PDB entry 1UWA | X-ray diffraction, 2.30 A resolution | chains H and V of the 16 polymer chains in the assembly

Chain H (and V):
Name: Ribulose bisphosphate carboxylase large chain
From: Chlamydomonas reinhardtii
Notes: EC 4.1.1.39; chain V of this document is another copy of the same molecule, construct and numbering; everything in this record applies to it too
UniProtKB: P00877 (RBL_CHLRE); residue numbers follow UniProt; this construct covers 1-475
Amino-acid sequence (475 residues; row label = number of the first residue in the row):
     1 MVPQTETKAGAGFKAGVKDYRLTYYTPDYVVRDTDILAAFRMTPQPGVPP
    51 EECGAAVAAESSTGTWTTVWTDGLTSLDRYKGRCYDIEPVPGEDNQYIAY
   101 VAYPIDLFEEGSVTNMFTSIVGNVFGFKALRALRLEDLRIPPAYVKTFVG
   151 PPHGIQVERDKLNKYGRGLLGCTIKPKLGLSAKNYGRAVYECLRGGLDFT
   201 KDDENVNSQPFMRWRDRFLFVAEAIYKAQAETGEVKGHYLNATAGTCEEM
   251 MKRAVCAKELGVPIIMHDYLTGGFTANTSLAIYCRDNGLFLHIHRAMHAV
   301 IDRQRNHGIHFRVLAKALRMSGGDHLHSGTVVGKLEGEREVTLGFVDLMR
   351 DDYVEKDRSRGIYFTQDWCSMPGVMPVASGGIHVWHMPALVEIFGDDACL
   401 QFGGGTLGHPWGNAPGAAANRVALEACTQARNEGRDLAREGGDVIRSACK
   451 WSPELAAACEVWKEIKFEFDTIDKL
Disordered / not traced: 1-6 (chain V: 1-10)
Sequence notes: conflict Pro46 (Leu in P00877); engineered mutation Phe290 (Leu in P00877)
Modified positions: Pro104, Pro151 (4-hydroxyproline; HYP); Lys201 (lysine nz-carboxylic acid; KCX); Cys256, Cys369 (s-methylcysteine; SMC)
Cystine bridges: Cys449-Cys459
Ion coordination: Mg2+: Lys201, Asp203, Glu204 (together with 2-carboxyarabinitol-1,5-diphosphate)
Small-molecule neighbours:
  - 2-carboxyarabinitol-1,5-diphosphate (CAP), molecule 1: Glu60, Thr65, Trp66, Asn123
  - 2-carboxyarabinitol-1,5-diphosphate (CAP), molecule 2: Thr173, Lys175, Lys177, Lys201, Asp203, Glu204, His294, Arg295, His298, His327, Lys334, Leu335, Ser379, Gly380, Gly381, Gln401, Phe402, Gly403, Gly404

Chain H / chain V interface:
Contacting residue pairs (267; chain H residue first):
  Phe13(H) with Gly408(V); His409(V); Pro410(V)
  Ala15(H) with Gly408(V); Pro410(V), hydrophobic
  Gly16(H) with Val461(V)
  Val17(H) with Ile465(V), hydrophobic
  Gln45(H) with Phe469(V); Asp470(V), hydrogen bond (side chain-backbone)
  Val48(H) with Phe469(V), hydrophobic
  Glu60(H) with Lys177(V); Lys334(V), salt bridge
  Ser62(H) with Lys177(V); Leu178(V); Asn205(V)
  Thr63(H) with Pro176(V); Lys177(V), hydrogen bond (backbone-backbone); Leu178(V)
  Gly64(H) with Lys177(V)
  Thr65(H) with Lys334(V), hydrogen bond; Gly404(V)
  Trp66(H) with Gly381(V); Ile382(V); His383(V); Gly404(V); Gly405(V); Trp462(V); Ile465(V), hydrophobic
  Thr67(H) with Gly404(V); Trp462(V), hydrogen bond
  Thr68(H) with Gly408(V)
  Val69(H) with Lys175(V); Leu407(V)
  Trp70(H) with Leu407(V), hydrogen bond (backbone-backbone); Gly412(V); Asn413(V), hydrogen bond
  Thr71(H) with Lys175(V), hydrogen bond (side chain-backbone); Pro176(V); Leu180(V); Leu407(V)
  Asp72(H) with Pro176(V)
  Leu74(H) with Asn184(V)
  Thr75(H) with Gly179(V), hydrogen bond (side chain-backbone)
  Tyr80(H) with Gly179(V); Phe211(V)
  Asp106(H) with Gln209(V); Pro210(V); Phe211(V)
  Leu107(H) with Leu178(V); Gln209(V), hydrogen bond (backbone-side chain)
  Phe108(H) with Gln209(V); Pro210(V)
  Glu109(H) with Asn207(V); Ser208(V), hydrogen bond (side chain-backbone); Gln209(V); Arg253(V), salt bridge
  Glu110(H) with Pro210(V); Arg213(V), salt bridge
  Ser112(H) with Ala244(V); Gly245(V), hydrogen bond (side chain-backbone)
  Thr114(H) with Thr243(V); Ala244(V); Thr271(V), hydrogen bond (side chain-backbone); Gly272(V)
  Asn115(H) with Asn205(V), hydrogen bond (side chain-backbone); Asn207(V), hydrogen bond; Gln209(V)
  Phe117(H) with Met297(V), hydrophobic
  Thr118(H) with Glu204(V); Asn205(V); Asp268(V); Thr271(V), hydrogen bond
  Ser119(H) with Asn205(V), hydrogen bond
  Val121(H) with Met297(V); Val300(V)
  Gly122(H) with Ala296(V); Met297(V), hydrogen bond (backbone-backbone)
  Asn123(H) with Lys177(V); Glu204(V), hydrogen bond; His294(V); Leu335(V)
  Phe125(H) with Ala299(V); Val300(V), hydrophobic; Arg303(V), hydrogen bond (backbone-side chain)
  Gly126(H) with Ala299(V); Arg303(V); Leu335(V); Glu336(V), hydrogen bond (backbone-backbone)
  Phe127(H) with Arg303(V), hydrogen bond (backbone-side chain); Lys334(V); Leu335(V), hydrophobic
  Lys128(H) with Arg303(V); Val331(V), hydrogen bond (side chain-backbone); Val332(V); Gly333(V), hydrogen bond (side chain-backbone); Lys334(V), hydrogen bond (backbone-backbone); Leu335(V); Glu336(V); Phe467(V), hydrogen bond (side chain-backbone); Phe469(V)
  Ala129(H) with Phe469(V), hydrophobic
  Leu130(H) with Arg303(V), hydrogen bond (backbone-side chain)
  Arg131(H) with Gln304(V); Asp470(V), salt bridge; Ile472(V)
  Ala132(H) with Gln304(V)
  Lys175(H) with Thr65(V); Val69(V); Thr71(V), hydrogen bond (backbone-side chain)
  Pro176(H) with Thr63(V); Thr71(V); Asp72(V)
  Lys177(H) with Glu60(V); Ser62(V); Thr63(V), hydrogen bond (backbone-backbone); Gly64(V); Asn123(V)
  Leu178(H) with Ser62(V); Thr63(V); Leu107(V), hydrophobic; Ser119(V)
  Gly179(H) with Thr75(V), hydrogen bond (backbone-side chain); Tyr80(V)
  Leu180(H) with Thr71(V)
  Asn184(H) with Leu74(V)
  Glu204(H) with Thr118(V); Asn123(V), hydrogen bond
  Asn205(H) with Ser62(V); Asn115(V), hydrogen bond (backbone-side chain); Thr118(V); Ser119(V), hydrogen bond
  Asn207(H) with Glu109(V); Asn115(V), hydrogen bond
  Ser208(H) with Glu109(V), hydrogen bond (backbone-side chain)
  Gln209(H) with Asp106(V); Leu107(V), hydrogen bond (side chain-backbone); Phe108(V); Glu109(V); Asn115(V)
  Pro210(H) with Asp106(V); Phe108(V); Glu110(V)
  Phe211(H) with Tyr80(V); Asp106(V)
  Arg213(H) with Glu110(V), salt bridge
  Thr243(H) with Thr114(V)
  Ala244(H) with Ser112(V); Thr114(V); Thr275(V), hydrogen bond (backbone-side chain)
  Gly245(H) with Ser112(V), hydrogen bond (backbone-side chain); Thr275(V); Thr278(V), hydrogen bond (backbone-side chain)
  Thr246(H) with Thr275(V); Thr278(V); Ser279(V); Ile282(V)
  Cys247(H) with Cys247(V), disulfide; Thr275(V); Ala276(V), hydrophobic; Ser279(V), hydrogen bond (backbone-side chain)
  Glu248(H) with Met251(V); Ser279(V), hydrogen bond
  Met251(H) with Glu248(V)
  Arg253(H) with Glu109(V), salt bridge
  Asp268(H) with Thr118(V)
  Thr271(H) with Thr114(V), hydrogen bond (backbone-side chain); Thr118(V), hydrogen bond; Phe274(V)
  Gly272(H) with Thr114(V); Gly273(V); Phe274(V); Thr275(V), hydrogen bond (backbone-backbone)
  Gly273(H) with Gly272(V); Gly273(V)
  Phe274(H) with Gly245(V); Thr271(V); Gly272(V)
  Thr275(H) with Ala244(V), hydrogen bond (side chain-backbone); Gly245(V); Thr246(V); Cys247(V); Gly272(V), hydrogen bond (backbone-backbone); Ala276(V)
  Ala276(H) with Cys247(V), hydrophobic; Thr275(V)
  Thr278(H) with Gly245(V), hydrogen bond (side chain-backbone); Thr246(V)
  Ser279(H) with Thr246(V); Cys247(V), hydrogen bond (side chain-backbone); Glu248(V), hydrogen bond
  Ile282(H) with Thr246(V)
  His294(H) with Asn123(V)
  Ala296(H) with Thr118(V); Gly122(V)
  Met297(H) with Phe117(V), hydrophobic; Val121(V); Gly122(V), hydrogen bond (backbone-backbone); Ile309(V), hydrophobic
  Ala299(H) with Phe125(V); Gly126(V); His307(V), hydrogen bond (backbone-side chain)
  Val300(H) with Val121(V); Phe125(V), hydrophobic; Ile301(V), hydrophobic; His307(V); Ile309(V), hydrophobic
  Ile301(H) with Val300(V), hydrophobic; Ile301(V), hydrophobic
  Arg303(H) with Phe125(V), hydrogen bond (side chain-backbone); Gly126(V); Phe127(V), hydrogen bond (side chain-backbone); Leu130(V), hydrogen bond (side chain-backbone); His307(V)
  Gln304(H) with Arg131(V); Ala132(V); His307(V), hydrogen bond
  His307(H) with Ala299(V), hydrogen bond (side chain-backbone); Val300(V); Arg303(V); Gln304(V), hydrogen bond
  Ile309(H) with Met297(V), hydrophobic; Val300(V), hydrophobic
  Val331(H) with Lys128(V), hydrogen bond (backbone-side chain)
  Val332(H) with Lys128(V)
  Gly333(H) with Lys128(V), hydrogen bond (backbone-side chain)
  Lys334(H) with Glu60(V), salt bridge; Thr65(V), hydrogen bond; Trp66(V); Phe127(V); Lys128(V), hydrogen bond (backbone-backbone)
  Leu335(H) with Asn123(V); Gly126(V); Phe127(V), hydrophobic; Lys128(V)
  Glu336(H) with Gly126(V), hydrogen bond (backbone-backbone); Lys128(V)
  Gly381(H) with Trp66(V)
  Ile382(H) with Trp66(V)
  His383(H) with Trp66(V)
  Gly404(H) with Thr65(V); Trp66(V); Thr67(V)
  Gly405(H) with Trp66(V)
  Leu407(H) with Val69(V); Trp70(V), hydrogen bond (backbone-backbone); Thr71(V)
  Gly408(H) with Phe13(V); Ala15(V); Thr68(V)
  His409(H) with Phe13(V)
  Pro410(H) with Phe13(V); Ala15(V), hydrophobic
  Gly412(H) with Trp70(V)
  Asn413(H) with Trp70(V), hydrogen bond
  Val461(H) with Gly16(V)
  Trp462(H) with Trp66(V); Thr67(V), hydrogen bond
  Ile465(H) with Val17(V), hydrophobic; Trp66(V), hydrophobic
  Phe467(H) with Lys128(V), hydrogen bond (backbone-side chain)
  Phe469(H) with Gln45(V); Val48(V), hydrophobic; Lys128(V); Ala129(V), hydrophobic
  Asp470(H) with Gln45(V), hydrogen bond (backbone-side chain); Arg131(V), salt bridge
  Ile472(H) with Arg131(V)
Also at the interface, not in a pair above, chain H (114 interface residues in all): Ala59, Ser61, Asn306, Gly308
Also at the interface, not in a pair above, chain V (115 interface residues in all): Ala59, Ser61, Gly111, Asn306, Gly308
Cross-chain cystine bridges: Cys247(H)-Cys247(V)

Overview:
114 residues of chain H face 115 of chain V across their interface; the contacts include 1 disulfide bond, 66
hydrogen bonds and 8 salt bridges. Polar pairs include Glu60(H)-Lys334(V), Glu109(H)-Arg253(V) and
Glu110(H)-Arg213(V). Ligands of chain H: 2-carboxyarabinitol-1,5-diphosphate.
Chain H and chain V are both Ribulose bisphosphate carboxylase large chain (Chlamydomonas reinhardtii); the
structure, L290F mutant rubisco from chlamydomonas, was determined by X-ray diffraction together with 1UW9
from the same study.
